Entry 9KVF (electron microscopy, 3.00 A resolution); this record covers chains C and D of the 7 polymer chains in the assembly.

== Chain C ==
Protein: 4A5 heavy chain
From: Macaca mulatta
Chain sequence (123 residues; numbered 1 to 123; the number before each row is that of its first residue):
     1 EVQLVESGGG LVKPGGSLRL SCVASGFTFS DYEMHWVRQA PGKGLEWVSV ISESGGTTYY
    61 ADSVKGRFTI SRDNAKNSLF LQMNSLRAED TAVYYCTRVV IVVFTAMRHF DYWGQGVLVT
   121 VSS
Disordered / not traced: 1, 120-123
Cystine bridges: Cys22-Cys96

== Chain D ==
Protein: 4A5 light chain
From: Macaca mulatta
Chain sequence (107 residues; each row starts with the number of its first residue):
     1 DIQMTQSPSS LSAPVGDTVT ITCRASQGIN SYLNWFQQKP GKAPKLLIYD ASTLESGVPS
    61 RFSGSGSGTD FTLTISSLQP EDFATYYCLQ YNNYPFTFGP GTRLDIK
Cystine bridges: Cys23-Cys88

== How chain C and chain D interact ==
Residue-residue contacts (29; chain C residue first):
  Glu33(C) with Tyr94(D)
  His35(C) with Phe96(D)
  Val37(C) with Phe98(D), hydrophobic
  Gln39(C) with Gln38(D), hydrogen bond
  Lys43(C) with Tyr87(D)
  Gly44(C) with Tyr87(D)
  Leu45(C) with Tyr87(D), hydrophobic; Phe98(D)
  Trp47(C) with Tyr94(D), hydrophobic; Pro95(D), hydrophobic; Phe96(D); Phe98(D)
  Val50(C) with Tyr94(D), hydrophobic
  Tyr59(C) with Tyr94(D), hydrophobic
  Tyr95(C) with Gln38(D)
  Arg108(C) with Tyr49(D)
  His109(C) with Asn34(D); Phe36(D); Leu46(D); Tyr91(D); Phe96(D)
  Phe110(C) with Phe36(D), hydrophobic; Leu89(D), hydrophobic; Phe98(D), hydrophobic
  Asp111(C) with Leu46(D)
  Trp113(C) with Phe36(D); Pro44(D); Phe98(D), hydrophobic
  Gly114(C) with Ala43(D)
Other interface residues (no listed pair), chain C (18 interface residues in all): Glu46
Other interface residues (no listed pair), chain D (16 interface residues in all): Lys42, Pro100

== Summary ==
18 residues of chain C face 16 of chain D across their interface, with 1 hydrogen bond. The hydrogen-bonded
pair is Gln39(C)-Gln38(D).
Here chain C is 4A5 heavy chain and chain D is 4A5 light chain, both from Macaca mulatta. Entry 9KVF (Cryo-EM
structure of SARS-CoV-2 EG.1 spike protein in complex with triple-nAb 4A5, 4C1 and 2E10) was determined by
electron microscopy.
